Entry 9DN0 (electron microscopy, 3.10 A resolution); this record covers chains F and G of the 11 polymer chains in the assembly.

# Chain F (and G)
Molecule: Caveolin
Source organism: Strongylocentrotus purpuratus
Notes: chain G of this document is another copy of the same molecule, construct and numbering; everything in this record applies to it too
UniProtKB: A0A7M7T4C2 (A0A7M7T4C2_STRPU); residues 1-159 here = UniProt positions 1-159
Sequence (159 residues; each row starts with the number of its first residue):
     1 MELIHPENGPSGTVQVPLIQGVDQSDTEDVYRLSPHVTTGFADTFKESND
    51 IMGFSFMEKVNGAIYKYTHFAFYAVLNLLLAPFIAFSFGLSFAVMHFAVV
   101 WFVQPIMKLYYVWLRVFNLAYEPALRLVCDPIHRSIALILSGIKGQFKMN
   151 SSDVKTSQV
Unresolved in the structure: 1-28, 153-159

# Interface between chain F and chain G
Contacting residue pairs - 92 pairs, chain F then chain G:
  D29(F) with T38(G)
  Y31(F) with V37(G), hydrophobic
  L33(F) with D43(G)
  H36(F) with K46(G), hydrogen bond (side chain-backbone); I51(G)
  T39(F) with D50(G)
  G40(F) with D50(G)
  H69(F) with D50(G)
  F70(F) with M52(G); G53(G)
  Y73(F) with E47(G), hydrogen bond; I51(G); M52(G)
  A74(F) with F54(G), hydrophobic
  N77(F) with M57(G)
  A81(F) with N61(G)
  P82(F) with N61(G)
  A85(F) with Y65(G)
  F86(F) with T68(G)
  G89(F) with Y65(G); H69(G)
  L90(F) with F72(G), hydrophobic
  F92(F) with Y65(G)
  A93(F) with H69(G); F72(G), hydrophobic
  H96(F) with T39(G); H69(G)
  F97(F) with Y73(G), hydrophobic; L76(G); N77(G)
  W101(F) with Y73(G), hydrogen bond; N77(G); I84(G)
  F102(F) with I84(G), hydrophobic
  Q104(F) with L33(G); H36(G)
  P105(F) with F88(G), hydrophobic; F92(G)
  I106(F) with F88(G), hydrophobic
  K108(F) with Y31(G), hydrogen bond (side chain-backbone); F92(G)
  L109(F) with F92(G), hydrophobic; M95(G), hydrophobic
  Y111(F) with Y31(G), hydrophobic
  L114(F) with Y31(G)
  R115(F) with Y31(G); V99(G); Q104(G)
  L119(F) with Y111(G), hydrogen bond (backbone-side chain)
  A120(F) with M107(G), hydrophobic; Y110(G)
  P123(F) with Y111(G); L114(G), hydrophobic
  A124(F) with Y110(G)
  L127(F) with L114(G); Y121(G)
  V128(F) with Y121(G)
  P131(F) with Y121(G), hydrophobic
  I132(F) with L125(G), hydrophobic
  R134(F) with E122(G), salt bridge
  S135(F) with C129(G); D130(G), hydrogen bond; H133(G), hydrogen bond
  I136(F) with H133(G)
  L138(F) with D130(G); H133(G); A137(G)
  I139(F) with I136(G), hydrophobic; A137(G)
  G142(F) with A137(G); L140(G); S141(G)
  I143(F) with L140(G)
  K144(F) with L140(G), hydrogen bond (backbone-backbone); I143(G), hydrogen bond (backbone-backbone)
  G145(F) with I143(G)
  Q146(F) with I143(G), hydrogen bond (backbone-backbone); K144(G); G145(G), hydrogen bond (backbone-backbone)
  F147(F) with I143(G), hydrophobic; G145(G); F147(G), hydrophobic
  K148(F) with G145(G), hydrogen bond (backbone-backbone); Q146(G); F147(G), hydrogen bond (backbone-backbone)
  M149(F) with F147(G)
  N150(F) with F147(G), hydrogen bond (side chain-backbone); K148(G); M149(G), hydrogen bond (backbone-backbone)
  S151(F) with M149(G)
  S152(F) with M149(G); N150(G)
Interface residues without a listed pair, chain F (68 interface residues in all): S34, P35, V37, T38, L78, I84, F88, V100, V112, W113, V116, L140, S141
Interface residues without a listed pair, chain G (63 interface residues in all): R32, T44, F45, S48, I64, L80, A81, S91, V103, N118, R134, G142

# Summary
68 residues of chain F and 63 residues of chain G are in contact, with 15 hydrogen bonds and 1 salt bridge.
Polar contacts include R134(F)-E122(G), H36(F)-K46(G) and Y73(F)-E47(G).
Both chains are Caveolin (Strongylocentrotus purpuratus). Entry 9DN0 (CryoEM structure of the
Strongylocentrotus purpuratus caveolin complex) was determined by electron microscopy together with 9DN1 from
the same study.
